Entry 4A0O (electron microscopy, 10.50 A resolution (very low resolution: no residue pairs are listed; an interface is given only as per-side residue counts)); this record covers chains I and N of the 16 polymer chains in the assembly.

[Chain I (and N)]
Protein: T-complex protein 1 subunit beta
Source organism: Bos taurus
Notes: chain N of this document is another copy of the same molecule, construct and numbering; everything in this record applies to it too
Reference sequence: Q3ZBH0 (TCPB_BOVIN); residues 1-513 here correspond to UniProt positions 14-526 (UniProt number = residue number + 13)
Amino-acid sequence (513 residues; each row starts with the number of its first residue):
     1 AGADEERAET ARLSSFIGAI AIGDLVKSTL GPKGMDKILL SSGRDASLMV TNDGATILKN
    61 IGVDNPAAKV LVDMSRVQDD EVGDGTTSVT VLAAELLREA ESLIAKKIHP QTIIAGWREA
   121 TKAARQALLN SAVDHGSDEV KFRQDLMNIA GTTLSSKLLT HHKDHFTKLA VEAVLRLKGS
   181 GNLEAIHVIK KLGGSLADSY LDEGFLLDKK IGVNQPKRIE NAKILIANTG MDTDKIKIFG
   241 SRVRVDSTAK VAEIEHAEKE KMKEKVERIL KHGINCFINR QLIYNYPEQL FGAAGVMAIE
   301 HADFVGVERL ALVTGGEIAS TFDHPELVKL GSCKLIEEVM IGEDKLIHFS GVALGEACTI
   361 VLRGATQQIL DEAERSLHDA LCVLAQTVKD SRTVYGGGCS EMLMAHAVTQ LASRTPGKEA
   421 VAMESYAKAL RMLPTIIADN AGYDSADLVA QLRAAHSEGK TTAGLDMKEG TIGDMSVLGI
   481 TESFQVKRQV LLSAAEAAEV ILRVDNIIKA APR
Not modelled in the structure: 232-271 (chain N: 233-259)
UniProt features mapped onto this chain:
  - binding site (ADP): G31, G85, T86, T87, S88, S155, S156, G397, E482, K487
  - binding site (ATP): G31, G85, T86, T87, E482, K487
  - binding site (Mg(2+)): D84
  - modified residue: S47 (Phosphoserine), K141 (N6-acetyllysine), K168 (N6-acetyllysine), S247 (Phosphoserine), T248 (Phosphothreonine)
  - cross-link: K235 (Glycyl lysine isopeptide (Lys-Gly) (interchain with G-Cter in SUMO2))

[Chain I / chain N interface]
At this resolution (10 A) residue pairs are not listed: 24 residues of chain I and 21 of chain N lie at the interface.

[Overview]
The interface between chain I and chain N involves 24 residues on one side and 21 on the other. UniProt lists
10 ADP-binding residues, 6 ATP-binding residues and Mg2+-binding residue D84(I) on chain I.
Chain I and chain N are both T-complex protein 1 subunit beta (Bos taurus); the structure, Symmetry-free
cryo-EM map of TRiC in the nucleotide-free (apo) state, was determined by electron microscopy, deposited
together with 4A0V, 4A0W and 4A13.
